Entry 5HDC (X-ray diffraction, 1.60 A resolution); this record covers chain A.

# Chain A
Molecule: Photoactive yellow protein
From: Halorhodospira halophila
UniProtKB: P16113 (PYP_HALHA); residue numbers follow UniProt; this construct covers 1-125
Sequence (125 residues; row label = number of the first residue in the row):
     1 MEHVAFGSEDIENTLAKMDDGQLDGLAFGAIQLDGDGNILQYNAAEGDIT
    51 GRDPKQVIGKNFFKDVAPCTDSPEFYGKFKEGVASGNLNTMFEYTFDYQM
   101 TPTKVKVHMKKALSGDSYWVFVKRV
Modified / non-standard residues: Cys69 ((2R)-2-azanyl-3-[(E)-3-(4-hydroxyphenyl)prop-2-enoyl]sulfanyl-propanoic acid; 60F)
From the paper describing this entry:
  - conformationally variable residues: Glu46

# Overview
From the paper: conformational variability at Glu46.
Chain A is Photoactive yellow protein (Halorhodospira halophila); the structure, Femtosecond Structural
Dynamics Drives the Trans/Cis Isomerization in Photoactive Yellow Protein: 100 fs to 400 fs ..., was
determined by X-ray diffraction together with 5HD5, 5HDD, 5HDS and 5HD3 from the same study.
